Entry 2NTL (X-ray diffraction, 2.60 A resolution); this record covers chains A and D of the 4 polymer chains in the assembly.

[Chain A (and D)]
Name: IMP cyclohydrolase
From: Methanothermobacter thermautotrophicus
Notes: EC 3.5.4.10; chain D of this document is another copy of the same molecule, construct and numbering; everything in this record applies to it too
Reference sequence: O27099 (PURO_METTH); residue numbers follow UniProt; this construct covers 1-202
Sequence (222 residues; row label = number of the first residue in the row; numbers below 1 keep their minus sign (Met-19 is residue -19)):
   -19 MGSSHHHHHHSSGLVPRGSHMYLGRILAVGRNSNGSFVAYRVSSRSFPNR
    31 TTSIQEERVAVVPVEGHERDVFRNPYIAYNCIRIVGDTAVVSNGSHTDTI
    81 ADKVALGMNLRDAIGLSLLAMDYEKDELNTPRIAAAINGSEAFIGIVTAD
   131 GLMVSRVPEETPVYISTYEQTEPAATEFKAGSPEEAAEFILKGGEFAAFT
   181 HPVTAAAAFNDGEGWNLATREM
Disordered / not traced: -19 to 0
Sequence notes: cloning artifact (-19 to -16, -9 to 0); expression tag (-15 to -10)
Ligand contacts: aminoimidazole 4-carboxamide ribonucleotide (AMZ): Tyr2, Arg5, Tyr20, Ser23, Ser24, Arg25, Ser26, Phe27, Arg30, Asn54, Tyr56, Ile57, Tyr59, Asn73, Glu104, Asp106, Leu108, Thr110, Tyr148
What the authors report for this chain:
  - binding site for aminoimidazole 4-carboxamide ribonucleotide: Tyr2, Arg5, Ser24, Ser26, Asp106
  - catalytic residues: Arg30, Tyr59, Glu104 (proposed by the authors, not directly observed)
  - mutagenesis - Y59F: decreased catalytic activity
  - mutagenesis - C61A: increased catalytic activity

[Chain A / chain D interface]
Pairs across the interface (26):
  Pro43(A) - Phe52(D)
  Glu45(A) - Arg49(D)  salt bridge
  Glu48(A) - Arg49(D)  salt bridge
  Glu48(A) - Phe52(D)
  Arg49(A) - Glu48(D)  salt bridge
  Val51(A) - Phe52(D)  hydrophobic
  Phe52(A) - Pro43(D)
  Phe52(A) - Val51(D)  hydrophobic
  Thr79(A) - Ala100(D)
  Asp82(A) - Lys105(D)  salt bridge
  Lys83(A) - Leu99(D)  hydrogen bond (side chain-backbone)
  Lys83(A) - Ala100(D)
  Lys83(A) - Asp102(D)  salt bridge
  Leu86(A) - Asp102(D)
  Leu86(A) - Tyr103(D)
  Leu96(A) - Leu96(D)  hydrophobic
  Leu99(A) - Lys83(D)  hydrogen bond (backbone-side chain)
  Ala100(A) - Thr79(D)
  Ala100(A) - Lys83(D)
  Ala100(A) - Leu96(D)  hydrophobic
  Ala100(A) - Ala100(D)  hydrophobic
  Met101(A) - Met101(D)  hydrophobic
  Asp102(A) - Lys83(D)  salt bridge
  Asp102(A) - Leu86(D)
  Tyr103(A) - Leu86(D)
  Lys105(A) - Asp82(D)  salt bridge
Also at the interface, not in a pair above, chain A (18 interface residues in all): Val42
Also at the interface, not in a pair above, chain D (18 interface residues in all): Val42, Glu45

[In short]
The chain A/chain D interface involves 18 residues from each chain, with 2 hydrogen bonds and 7 salt bridges.
Polar pairs include Glu45(A)-Arg49(D), Glu48(A)-Arg49(D) and Asp82(A)-Lys105(D). Chain A binds aminoimidazole
4-carboxamide ribonucleotide. From the paper: catalytic residues Arg30(A), Tyr59(A) and Glu104(A); Y59F of
chain A reduces catalytic activity.
Both chains are IMP cyclohydrolase (Methanothermobacter thermautotrophicus). Entry 2NTL (Crystal structure of
PurO/AICAR from Methanothermobacter thermoautotrophicus) was determined by X-ray diffraction, deposited
together with 2NTK and 2NTM.
